Entry 6MDT (X-ray diffraction, 3.82 A resolution); this record covers chains G and D of the 6 polymer chains in the assembly.

# Chain G
Protein: Surface protein gp120
From: Human immunodeficiency virus 1
Reference sequence: B3UF58 (B3UF58_9HIV1); the construct lacks a stretch of the UniProt sequence and is renumbered around it, so the offset changes along the chain: 32-140 = UniProt 30-138; 151-185 = UniProt 153-187; 188-308 = UniProt 197-317; 311-321 = UniProt 318-328; 3 more segments
Chain sequence (482 residues; row label = number of the first residue in the row; note: 18 numbers in that range are skipped by the numbering (no residue carries them; nothing is unmodelled there); a row labelled like 140A-140N holds insertion residues (140A, then the next letters in order)):
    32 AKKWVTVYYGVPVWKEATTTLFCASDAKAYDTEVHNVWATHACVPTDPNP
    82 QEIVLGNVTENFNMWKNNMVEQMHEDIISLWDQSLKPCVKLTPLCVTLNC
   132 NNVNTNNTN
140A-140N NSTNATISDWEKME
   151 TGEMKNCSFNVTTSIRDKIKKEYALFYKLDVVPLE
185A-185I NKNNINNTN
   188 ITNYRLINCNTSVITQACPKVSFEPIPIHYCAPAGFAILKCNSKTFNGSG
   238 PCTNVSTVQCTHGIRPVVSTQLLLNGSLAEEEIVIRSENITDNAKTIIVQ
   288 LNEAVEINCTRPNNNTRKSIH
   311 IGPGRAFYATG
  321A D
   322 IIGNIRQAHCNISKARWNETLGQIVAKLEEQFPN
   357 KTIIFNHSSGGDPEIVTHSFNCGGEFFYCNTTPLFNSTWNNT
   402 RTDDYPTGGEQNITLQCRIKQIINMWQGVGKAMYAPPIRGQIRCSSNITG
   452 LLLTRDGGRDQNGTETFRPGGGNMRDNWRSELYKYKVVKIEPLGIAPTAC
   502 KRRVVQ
Unresolved in the structure: 140A-140N, 185A-185I, 402-405
Differences from the reference sequence: conflict Cys-501 (Ala505 in B3UF58)
Disulfides: Cys-54/Cys-74, Cys-119/Cys-205, Cys-126/Cys-196, Cys-131/Cys-157, Cys-218/Cys-247, Cys-228/Cys-239, Cys-378/Cys-445, Cys-385/Cys-418
Glycans and other covalent adducts: glycan linked to Asn-88; N-acetylglucosamine (NAG) linked to Asn-156, Asn-160, Asn-197, Asn-234, Asn-241, Asn-276, Asn-295, Asn-301, Asn-339, Asn-355, Asn-362, Asn-386, Asn-392, Asn-396, Asn-448

# Chain D
Protein: 35O22 Fab heavy chain
From: Homo sapiens
Notes: antibody fragment or engineered binder
Chain sequence (243 residues; each row starts with the number of its first residue; a row labelled like 72A-72H holds insertion residues (72A, then the next letters in order)):
     1 EGQLVQSGAELKKPGASVKISCKTSGYRFNFYHINWIRQTAGRGPEWMGW
    51 IS
   52A P
    53 YSGDKNLAPAFQDRVIMTTD
72A-72H TEVPVTSF
    73 TSTGAAYMEI
82A-82C RNL
    83 KFDDTGTYFCAKGLLRDG
100A-100F SSTWLP
   101 YLWGQGTLLTVSSASTKGPSVFPLAPSSKSTSGGTAALGCLVKDYFPEPV
   151 TVSWNSGALTSGVHTFPAVLQSSGLYSLSSVVTVPSSSLGTQTYICNVNH
   201 KPSNTKVDKRVEPKSCDKGLEVLFQ
Unresolved in the structure: 223-225
Disulfides: Cys-22/Cys-92, Cys-140/Cys-196

# Chain G / chain D interface
Pairs across the interface (8):
  Asn-88(G) / Arg-28(D)
  Asn-88(G) / Phe-31(D)
  Asn-88(G) / Tyr-53(D)
  Asn-88(G) / Arg-98(D)
  Thr-90(G) / Arg-28(D)  hydrogen bond
  Thr-90(G) / Thr-72F(D)
  Thr-90(G) / Ser-72G(D)
  Pro-238(G) / Pro-72D(D)  hydrophobic
Other interface residues (no listed pair), chain G (5 interface residues in all): Asn-92, Thr-240

# Summary
The interface between chain G and chain D involves 5 residues on one side and 7 on the other, with 1 hydrogen
bond. The hydrogen-bonded pair is Thr-90(G)/Arg-28(D). N-acetylglucosamine is covalently linked to Asn-156(G),
Asn-160(G), Asn-197(G), Asn-234(G), Asn-241(G) and Asn-276(G) and 9 more.
Here chain G is Surface protein gp120 (Human immunodeficiency virus 1) and chain D is 35O22 Fab heavy chain
(Homo sapiens). Entry 6MDT (Crystal structure of the B41 SOSIP.664 Env trimer with PGT124 and 35O22 Fabs, in
P63 space ...) was determined by X-ray diffraction, deposited together with 6MCO and 6ME1.
